Entry 4WFD (X-ray diffraction, 2.40 A resolution); this record covers chains A and C of the 3 polymer chains in the assembly.

[Chain A]
Molecule: Exosome complex exonuclease RRP6
Organism: Saccharomyces cerevisiae
Notes: EC 3.1.13.-
UniProt: Q12149 (RRP6_YEAST); residue numbers follow UniProt; this construct covers 1-111
Sequence (115 residues; each row starts with the number of its first residue; numbers below 1 keep their minus sign (Gly-3 is residue -3)):
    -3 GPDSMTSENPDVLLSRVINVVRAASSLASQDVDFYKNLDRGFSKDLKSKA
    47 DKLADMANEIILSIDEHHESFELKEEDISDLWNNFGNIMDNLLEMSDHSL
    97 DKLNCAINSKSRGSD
Unresolved in the structure: -3 to 3, 63-72, 105-111
Sequence notes: expression tag (-3 to 0)
Metal / ion sites: yttrium (III) ion site 1: Asp27, Asp93, Asp97; yttrium (III) ion site 2: Asp47, Asp51, Leu58, Asp61; yttrium (III) ion site 3: Glu55 (shared with 1 residue of chain B); yttrium (III) ion site 4: Asp73, Asp76; yttrium (III) ion site 5 near Asp73 (its only coordinating residue here); yttrium (III) ion site 6 near Asp76 (its only coordinating residue here)
From the paper describing this entry:
  - mutagenesis - I14E/R18E: abolished binding to ATP-dependent RNA helicase DOB1 (chain C)
  - mutagenesis - I14E/R18E: abolished binding to Mtr4-gfp

[Chain C]
Molecule: ATP-dependent RNA helicase DOB1
Notes: EC 3.6.4.13
UniProt: P47047 (MTR4_YEAST); residue numbers follow UniProt; this construct covers 1-19
Sequence (20 residues; each row starts with the number of its first residue):
     1 MDSTDLFDVFEETPVELPTK
Unresolved in the structure: 1-3, 18-20
Sequence notes: expression tag (20)
Metal / ion sites: yttrium (III) ion: Asp5, Asp8
From the paper describing this entry:
  - mutagenesis - F7A/F10A: unchanged growth
  - mutagenesis - F7A/F10A: abolished binding to Rrp6N-Rrp47DeltaC
  - mutagenesis - F7A/F10A: abolished growth in response to Mtr4-gfp fusion

[Chain A / chain C interface]
Pairs across the interface - 11 pairs, chain A then chain C:
  Ile14(A) with Leu6(C), hydrophobic; Val9(C), hydrophobic
  Val17(A) with Val9(C), hydrophobic
  Arg18(A) with Glu12(C), salt bridge
  Ser21(A) with Pro14(C)
  Ser22(A) with Pro14(C); Val15(C)
  Ser25(A) with Pro14(C); Glu16(C)
  Gln26(A) with Glu16(C); Leu17(C)
Also at the interface, not in a pair above, chain C (8 interface residues in all): Phe10
Interface features reported in the paper:
  - pairs named by the authors: Arg18(A)-Glu12(C) (salt bridge)
  - interface residues, chain A: Ile14(A), Val17(A)

[Summary]
Chain A and chain C form an interface of 7 and 8 residues respectively, with 1 salt bridge. The salt-bridged
pair is Arg18(A)-Glu12(C). The paper describes a salt bridge between Arg18(A) and Glu12(C). The paper reports
that I14E/R18E of chain A abolish binding to ATP-dependent RNA helicase DOB1 (chain C); interface residues
Ile14(A) and Val17(A).
Chain A is Exosome complex exonuclease RRP6 (Saccharomyces cerevisiae) and chain C is ATP-dependent RNA
helicase DOB1; the structure, Structure of the Rrp6-Rrp47-Mtr4 interaction, was determined by X-ray
diffraction together with 4WFC from the same study.
